PDB entry 6TZ1 | electron microscopy, 3.40 A resolution | chains A and B of the 5 polymer chains in the assembly

Chain A:
Name: RNA-dependent RNA Polymerase
From: Bombyx mori cytoplasmic polyhedrosis virus
Notes: EC 2.7.7.48
UniProtKB: Q993A4 (Q993A4_CPVBM); residues 1-1225 here = UniProt positions 1-1225
Chain sequence (1225 residues; row label = number of the first residue in the row):
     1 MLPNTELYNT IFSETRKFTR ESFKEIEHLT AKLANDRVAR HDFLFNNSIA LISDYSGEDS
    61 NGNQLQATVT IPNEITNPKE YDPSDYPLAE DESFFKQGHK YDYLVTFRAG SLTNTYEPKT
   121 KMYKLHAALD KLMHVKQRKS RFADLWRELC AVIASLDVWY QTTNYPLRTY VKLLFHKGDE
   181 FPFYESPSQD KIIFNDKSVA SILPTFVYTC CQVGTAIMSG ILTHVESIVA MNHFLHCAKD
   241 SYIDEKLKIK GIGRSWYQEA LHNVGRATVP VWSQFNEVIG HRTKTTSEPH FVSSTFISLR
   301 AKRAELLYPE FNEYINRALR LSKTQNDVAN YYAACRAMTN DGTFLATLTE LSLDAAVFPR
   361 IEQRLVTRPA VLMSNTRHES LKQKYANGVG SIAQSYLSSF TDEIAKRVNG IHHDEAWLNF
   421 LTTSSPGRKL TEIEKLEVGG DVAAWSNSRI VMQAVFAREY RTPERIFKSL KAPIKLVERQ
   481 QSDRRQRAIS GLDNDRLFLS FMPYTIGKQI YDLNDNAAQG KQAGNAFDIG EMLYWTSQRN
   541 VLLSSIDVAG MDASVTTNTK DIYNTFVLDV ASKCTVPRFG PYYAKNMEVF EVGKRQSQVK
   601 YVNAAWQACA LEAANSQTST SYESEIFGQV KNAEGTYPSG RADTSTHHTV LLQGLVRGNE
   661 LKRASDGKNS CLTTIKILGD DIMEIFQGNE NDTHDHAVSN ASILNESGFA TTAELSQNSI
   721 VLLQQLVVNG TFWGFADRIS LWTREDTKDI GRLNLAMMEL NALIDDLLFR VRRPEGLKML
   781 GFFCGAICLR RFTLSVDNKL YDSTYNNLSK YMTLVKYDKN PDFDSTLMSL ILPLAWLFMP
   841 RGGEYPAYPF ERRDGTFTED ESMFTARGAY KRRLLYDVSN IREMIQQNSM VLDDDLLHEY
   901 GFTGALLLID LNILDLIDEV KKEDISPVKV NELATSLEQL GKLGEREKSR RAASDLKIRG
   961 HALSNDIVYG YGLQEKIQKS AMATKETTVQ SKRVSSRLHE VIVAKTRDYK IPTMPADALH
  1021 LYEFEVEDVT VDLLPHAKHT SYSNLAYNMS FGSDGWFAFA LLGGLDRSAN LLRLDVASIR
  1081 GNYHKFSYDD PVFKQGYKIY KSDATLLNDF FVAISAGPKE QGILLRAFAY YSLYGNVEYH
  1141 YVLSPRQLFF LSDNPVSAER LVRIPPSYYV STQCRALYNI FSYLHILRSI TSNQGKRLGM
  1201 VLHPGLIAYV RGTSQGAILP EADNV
Not modelled in the structure: 1-4, 1213-1225
What the authors report for this chain:
  - conformationally variable residues (loop rearrangement): R1080 to D1090

Chain B:
Name: Viral structural protein 4
From: Bombyx mori cytoplasmic polyhedrosis virus
UniProtKB: Q9IR43 (Q9IR43_CPVBM); residue numbers follow UniProt; this construct covers 1-561
Chain sequence (561 residues; row label = number of the first residue in the row):
     1 MFAIDPLKHS KLYEEYGLYL RPHQINQEIK PTTIKKKELA PTIRSIKYAS LIHSMLAKHA
    61 ARHNGTLINP RMYADMITLG NTKVTVTKGT PKAQIDTLKM NGLTVVSKSR RNNKKKPVSD
   121 TTATIDENTD DIVTYKALTE MSTLIESFRL PSGLALIIFD DEKYQSLIPN YINQLIAYTQ
   181 PHIIPTWQGI ADFSDTYLRS YFKRPFELTA SNLAAPQKYN LSPMTRSIFN NTGREDAVIR
   241 KLYGYGEYVF IRYEGCLITW TGIYGEVTMM VNLSKRDLGL DVGDDYLKEY KKLLFYGVIT
   301 DAIPSGISAR STIMKISPHK MMNPSGGALA VLSKFLEAVV STNVINATLV VYAEKGAGKT
   361 SFLSTYAEQL SLASGQVVGH LSSDAYGRWL AKNKDVEEPS FAYDYVLSLD TDDNESYYEQ
   421 KASELLISHG ISEVAQYELL SVRKKIKMMD EMNEVLIAQL ENADTHSERN FYYMVSTGKT
   481 TPRTLIVEGH FNAQDATIAR TDTTVLLRTI NDTTQAMRDR QRGGVVQLFL RDTYYRLLPA
   541 LHTTVYPFEM LESIRRWKWV H
Not modelled in the structure: 24-39, 88-130, 561

Chain A / chain B interface:
Contacting residue pairs (134):
  A89(A) with Y473(B)
  E90(A) with M474(B); T477(B); K479(B)
  D91(A) with N346(B); T477(B); G478(B)
  S93(A) with I345(B); N346(B), hydrogen bond; T477(B)
  F94(A) with R500(B)
  F95(A) with Y473(B)
  K96(A) with Y473(B)
  Q97(A) with A463(B); R469(B); N470(B); Y473(B), hydrogen bond (backbone-side chain)
  K121(A) with I345(B)
  D354(A) with R469(B), salt bridge; R500(B), salt bridge
  F358(A) with R469(B); A496(B); R500(B)
  P359(A) with A496(B), hydrophobic
  I361(A) with I457(B), hydrophobic; L460(B), hydrophobic; E461(B); A493(B)
  E362(A) with E461(B)
  Q363(A) with I457(B)
  L365(A) with I457(B), hydrophobic; A493(B), hydrophobic; L537(B), hydrophobic
  V366(A) with L537(B)
  T367(A) with R536(B)
  R368(A) with Y535(B), hydrogen bond (side chain-backbone); R536(B), hydrogen bond (backbone-backbone); L538(B), hydrogen bond (side chain-backbone); P539(B)
  R377(A) with S325(B); T544(B), hydrogen bond (side chain-backbone); Y546(B); E549(B), salt bridge
  H378(A) with D301(B); I303(B); R508(B); A540(B); Y546(B)
  A454(A) with N64(B)
  V455(A) with N64(B)
  R458(A) with N64(B), hydrogen bond; G65(B); T66(B); N170(B); Q174(B), hydrogen bond (backbone-side chain)
  R461(A) with N173(B); A177(B)
  T462(A) with N170(B), hydrogen bond; N173(B)
  E464(A) with S166(B)
  F467(A) with G326(B); G327(B); A330(B)
  L470(A) with K334(B)
  K471(A) with S333(B); K334(B)
  A472(A) with K334(B)
  P473(A) with D502(B)
  R496(A) with K334(B)
  T557(A) with D495(B); L541(B)
  N558(A) with P539(B)
  D561(A) with P539(B); L541(B)
  R578(A) with I176(B); A177(B); T179(B), hydrogen bond (side chain-backbone); P181(B)
  Y583(A) with I158(B); Q165(B), hydrogen bond; I183(B), hydrophobic
  K585(A) with D160(B); I183(B)
  N586(A) with D160(B)
  E588(A) with T186(B)
  F590(A) with D301(B); A302(B)
  K594(A) with A302(B)
  R595(A) with Y264(B), hydrogen bond (side chain-backbone); G265(B); E266(B), hydrogen bond (side chain-backbone); V267(B); A302(B)
  A613(A) with L541(B)
  A614(A) with A540(B); L541(B); H542(B)
  N615(A) with T543(B)
  S616(A) with L541(B), hydrogen bond (side chain-backbone); H542(B)
  Q617(A) with D502(B), hydrogen bond (side chain-backbone); T503(B); T504(B)
  S619(A) with T501(B), hydrogen bond (side chain-backbone); D502(B)
  E623(A) with N343(B)
  F627(A) with N343(B); I345(B)
  G628(A) with N343(B)
  Q629(A) with N343(B), hydrogen bond (backbone-backbone); V344(B)
  K631(A) with V344(B); N346(B); R500(B); T501(B); D502(B)
  N632(A) with R500(B); T501(B), hydrogen bond (backbone-backbone)
  A633(A) with D495(B); R500(B)
  E634(A) with D495(B), hydrogen bond (backbone-backbone); A496(B), hydrogen bond (backbone-backbone); H542(B)
  E932(A) with N64(B)
  S936(A) with N64(B)
  Q939(A) with L67(B), hydrogen bond (side chain-backbone); I68(B), hydrogen bond (side chain-backbone); N69(B); P70(B)
  L943(A) with N69(B); P70(B); R71(B); Y178(B)
  E947(A) with Y135(B), hydrogen bond
Other interface residues (no listed pair), chain A (79 interface residues in all): E92, L353, R364, N387, A457, E459, P463, I474, A584, Q596, S621, V630, G635, T935, G944, R951
Other interface residues (no listed pair), chain B (84 interface residues in all): H63, D131, Q180, W187, T300, A328, R443, N453, E454, N492, I498, V545

Summary:
The interface between chain A and chain B involves 79 residues on one side and 84 on the other; the contacts
include 23 hydrogen bonds and 3 salt bridges. Polar pairs include D354(A)-R469(B), D354(A)-R500(B) and
R377(A)-E549(B). The paper reports conformational variability at R1080(A).
Here chain A is RNA-dependent RNA Polymerase and chain B is Viral structural protein 4, both from Bombyx mori
cytoplasmic polyhedrosis virus. Entry 6TZ1 (In situ structure of BmCPV RNA-dependent RNA polymerase at
early-elongation state) was determined by electron microscopy, deposited together with 6TY8, 6TY9, 6TZ0 and
6TZ2.
